Entry 4K3E (X-ray diffraction, 2.20 A resolution); this record covers chains H and L.

Chain H:
Protein: Bovine antibody with ultralong cdr H3, heavy chain
Organism: Bos taurus
Notes: antibody fragment or engineered binder
Amino-acid sequence (275 residues; numbered 1 to 224 plus 51 insertion-coded residues; the number before each row is that of its first residue; a row labelled like 82A-82C holds insertion residues (82A, then the next letters in order)):
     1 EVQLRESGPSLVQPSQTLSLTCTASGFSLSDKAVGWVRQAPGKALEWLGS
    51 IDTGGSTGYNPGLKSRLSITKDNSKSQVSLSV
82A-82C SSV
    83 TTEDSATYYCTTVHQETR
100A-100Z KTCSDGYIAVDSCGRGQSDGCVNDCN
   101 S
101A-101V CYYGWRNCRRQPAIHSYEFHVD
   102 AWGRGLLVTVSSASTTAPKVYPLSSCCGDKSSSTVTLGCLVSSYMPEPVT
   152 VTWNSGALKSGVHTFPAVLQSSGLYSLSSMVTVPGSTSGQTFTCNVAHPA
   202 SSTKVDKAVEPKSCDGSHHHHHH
Disordered / not traced: 1, 29-31, 216-224
Modified residues: Glu-1 (pyroglutamic acid; PCA)
Cystine bridges: Cys-22/Cys-92, Cys-100C/Cys-100U, Cys-100M/Cys-100Y, Cys-101A/Cys-101H, Cys-128/Cys-215, Cys-140/Cys-195

Chain L:
Protein: Bovine antibody with ultralong cdr H3, light chain
Organism: Bos taurus
Reference sequence: Q3T101 (Q3T101_BOVIN); the construct lacks a stretch of the UniProt sequence and is renumbered around it, so the offset changes along the chain: 2-9 = UniProt 21-28; 11-27 = UniProt 29-45; 28-95 = UniProt 48-115; 96-106 = UniProt 118-128; 1 more segments
Amino-acid sequence (216 residues; numbered 1 to 212 plus 5 insertion-coded residues; 1 number in that range is skipped by the numbering (no residue carries it; nothing is unmodelled there); the number before each row is that of its first residue; a row labelled like 27A-27B holds insertion residues (27A, then the next letters in order)):
     1 EAVLNQPSS
    11 VSGSLGQRVSITCSGSS
27A-27B SN
    28 VGNGYVSWYQLIPGSAPRTLIYGDTSRASGVPDRFSGSRSGNTATLTISS
    78 LQAEDEADYFCASAEDSS
95A-95B SN
    96 AVFGSGTTLTV
  106A L
   107 GQPKSPPSVTLFPPSTEELNGNKATLVCLISDFYPGSVTVVWKADGSTIT
   157 RNVETTRASKQSNSKYAASSYLSLTSSDWKSKGSYSCEVTHEGSTVTKTV
   207 KPSECS
Modified residues: Glu-1 (pyroglutamic acid; PCA)
Cystine bridges: Cys-23/Cys-88, Cys-134/Cys-193

How chain H and chain L interact:
Inter-chain disulfides: Cys-127(H)/Cys-211(L)
Pairs across the interface (92):
  Gln-39(H) / Leu-38(L)
  Ala-44(H) / Phe-87(L)  hydrophobic
  Ala-44(H) / Gly-99(L)
  Leu-45(H) / Leu-38(L)  hydrophobic
  Leu-45(H) / Phe-87(L)
  Leu-45(H) / Phe-98(L)
  Trp-47(H) / Ser-95A(L)  hydrogen bond (side chain-backbone)
  Trp-47(H) / Asn-95B(L)
  Trp-47(H) / Ala-96(L)
  Trp-47(H) / Phe-98(L)
  Ser-50(H) / Ser-95A(L)
  Gly-58(H) / Ser-95A(L)
  Pro-61(H) / Asn-95B(L)
  Tyr-91(H) / Pro-44(L)
  His-96(H) / Tyr-32(L)
  Gln-97(H) / Ser-95(L)
  Gln-97(H) / Ser-95A(L)
  Glu-98(H) / Ser-95(L)
  Thr-99(H) / Ser-95(L)
  His-101O(H) / Asn-30(L)  hydrogen bond (backbone-side chain)
  Ser-101P(H) / Asn-30(L)  hydrogen bond (side chain-backbone)
  Tyr-101Q(H) / Asn-30(L)  hydrogen bond (backbone-side chain)
  Tyr-101Q(H) / Tyr-32(L)
  Tyr-101Q(H) / Ala-91(L)
  Tyr-101Q(H) / Asp-93(L)
  Tyr-101Q(H) / Ser-94(L)
  Tyr-101Q(H) / Ser-95(L)
  Glu-101R(H) / Tyr-32(L)
  Glu-101R(H) / Ser-95(L)
  Phe-101S(H) / Tyr-32(L)
  Phe-101S(H) / Ser-34(L)
  Phe-101S(H) / Ala-91(L)  hydrophobic
  Phe-101S(H) / Ser-95(L)
  Phe-101S(H) / Ala-96(L)  hydrophobic
  His-101T(H) / Tyr-32(L)  hydrogen bond
  His-101T(H) / Tyr-36(L)
  His-101T(H) / Tyr-49(L)
  Val-101U(H) / Tyr-36(L)  hydrogen bond (backbone-side chain)
  Val-101U(H) / Thr-46(L)  hydrogen bond (backbone-side chain)
  Asp-101V(H) / Thr-46(L)
  Trp-103(H) / Tyr-36(L)  hydrophobic
  Trp-103(H) / Pro-44(L)
  Trp-103(H) / Thr-46(L)  hydrogen bond
  Gly-104(H) / Ala-43(L)
  Arg-105(H) / Gly-41(L)  hydrogen bond (side chain-backbone)
  Val-121(H) / Glu-123(L)
  Tyr-122(H) / Ser-121(L)
  Tyr-122(H) / Glu-123(L)
  Tyr-122(H) / Glu-124(L)
  Pro-123(H) / Ser-121(L)
  Pro-123(H) / Glu-123(L)
  Leu-124(H) / Phe-118(L)  hydrophobic
  Ser-125(H) / Phe-118(L)
  Ser-125(H) / Pro-119(L)
  Ser-126(H) / Phe-118(L)
  Cys-127(H) / Pro-119(L)  hydrophobic
  Cys-127(H) / Val-206(L)  hydrophobic
  Cys-127(H) / Cys-211(L)  disulfide
  Cys-128(H) / Glu-210(L)
  Cys-128(H) / Cys-211(L)  hydrogen bond (backbone-backbone)
  Cys-128(H) / Ser-212(L)
  Asp-130(H) / Thr-205(L)
  Asp-130(H) / Val-206(L)
  Thr-137(H) / Thr-116(L)
  Thr-137(H) / Phe-118(L)
  Leu-141(H) / Thr-131(L)
  Leu-141(H) / Tyr-177(L)  hydrophobic
  Phe-166(H) / Leu-135(L)  hydrophobic
  Phe-166(H) / Ile-136(L)
  Phe-166(H) / Ala-173(L)  hydrophobic
  Phe-166(H) / Ala-174(L)
  Phe-166(H) / Ser-175(L)
  Pro-167(H) / Thr-162(L)
  Pro-167(H) / Ser-165(L)
  Pro-167(H) / Ser-175(L)
  Ala-168(H) / Thr-162(L)
  Val-169(H) / Glu-160(L)
  Val-169(H) / Thr-162(L)
  Val-169(H) / Tyr-177(L)  hydrophobic
  Gln-171(H) / Glu-160(L)
  Gln-171(H) / Ser-179(L)
  Ser-172(H) / Glu-160(L)  hydrogen bond
  Ser-177(H) / Tyr-177(L)
  Leu-178(H) / Tyr-177(L)
  Ser-179(H) / Val-133(L)
  Ser-179(H) / Leu-135(L)
  Ser-179(H) / Tyr-177(L)  hydrogen bond
  Met-181(H) / Leu-135(L)  hydrophobic
  Lys-208(H) / Glu-123(L)  salt bridge
  Lys-213(H) / Pro-119(L)
  Lys-213(H) / Cys-211(L)  hydrogen bond
  Lys-213(H) / Ser-212(L)
Interface residues without a listed pair, chain H (54 interface residues in all): Val-37, Glu-46, Tyr-59, Asn-60, Lys-131, Leu-138, Ser-144, Leu-170
Interface residues without a listed pair, chain L (49 interface residues in all): Ser-42, Arg-45, Lys-129, Ser-137, Thr-161, Lys-204

In short:
54 residues of chain H and 49 residues of chain L are in contact; the contacts include 1 disulfide bond, 13
hydrogen bonds and 1 salt bridge. Polar pairs include Lys-208(H)/Glu-123(L), Trp-47(H)/Ser-95A(L) and
Ser-101P(H)/Asn-30(L).
Chain H is Bovine antibody with ultralong cdr H3, heavy chain and chain L is Bovine antibody with ultralong
cdr H3, light chain, both from Bos taurus; the structure, Crystal structure of bovine antibody BLV5B8 with
ultralong CDR H3, was determined by X-ray diffraction (same publication as 4K3D).
